PDB entry 3URC | X-ray diffraction, 1.10 A resolution | chain A

[Chain A]
Name: Alpha-lytic protease
From: Lysobacter enzymogenes
Notes: EC 3.4.21.12
Reference sequence: P00778 (PRLA_LYSEN); the construct lacks a stretch of the UniProt sequence and is renumbered around it, so the offset changes along the chain: 16-19 = UniProt 202-205; 31-36 = UniProt 206-211; 38-44 = UniProt 212-218; 45-48 = UniProt 220-223; 13 more segments
Chain sequence (198 residues; row label = number of the first residue in the row; note: 60 numbers in that range are skipped by the numbering (no residue carries them; nothing is unmodelled there); a row labelled like 15A-15B holds insertion residues (15A, then the next letters in order)):
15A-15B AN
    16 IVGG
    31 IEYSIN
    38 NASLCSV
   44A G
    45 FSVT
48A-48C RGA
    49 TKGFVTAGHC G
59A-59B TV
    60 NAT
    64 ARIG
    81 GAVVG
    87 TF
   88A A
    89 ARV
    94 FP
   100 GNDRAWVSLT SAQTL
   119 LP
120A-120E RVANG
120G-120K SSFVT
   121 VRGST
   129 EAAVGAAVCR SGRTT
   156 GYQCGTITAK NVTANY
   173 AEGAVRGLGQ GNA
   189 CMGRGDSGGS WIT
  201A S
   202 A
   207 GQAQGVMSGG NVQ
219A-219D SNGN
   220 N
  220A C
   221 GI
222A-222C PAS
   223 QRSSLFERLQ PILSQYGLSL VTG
Differences from the reference sequence: engineered mutation Gly181 (Thr331 in P00778)
Cystine bridges: Cys42-Cys58, Cys137-Cys159, Cys189-Cys220A
What the authors report for this chain:
  - mutagenesis - T181G (35-fold): decreased stability
  - conformationally variable residues: Phe228

[In short]
The paper reports that T181G reduces stability; conformational variability at Phe228.
Chain A is Alpha-lytic protease (Lysobacter enzymogenes); the structure, T181G mutant of alpha-Lytic Protease,
was determined by X-ray diffraction together with 3URD and 3URE from the same study.
